4Z9C - chains A and F of the 6 polymer chains in the assembly; structure by X-ray diffraction, 2.35 A resolution.

Chain A:
Protein: Pertussis toxin-like subunit ArtA
Source organism: Escherichia coli
Notes: EC 2.4.2.30
UniProt: A0A0B1KWV6 (A0A0B1KWV6_ECOLX); residues -14 to 226 here correspond to UniProt positions 1-241 (UniProt number = residue number + 15)
Chain sequence (241 residues; numbered -14 to 226; the number before each row is that of its first residue; numbers below 1 keep their minus sign (Met-14 is residue -14)):
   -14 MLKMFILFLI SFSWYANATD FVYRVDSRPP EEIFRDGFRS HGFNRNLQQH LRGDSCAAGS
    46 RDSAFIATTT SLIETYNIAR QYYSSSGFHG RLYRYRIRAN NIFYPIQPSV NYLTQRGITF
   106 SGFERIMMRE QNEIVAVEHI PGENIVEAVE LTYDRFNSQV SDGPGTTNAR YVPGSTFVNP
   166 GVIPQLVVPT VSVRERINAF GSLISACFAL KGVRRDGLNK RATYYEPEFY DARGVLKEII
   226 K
Not modelled in the structure: -14 to 3
Disulfide bonds: Cys41-Cys192
Reported in the primary citation:
  - mutagenesis - I111Y, Q116D/E118D: abolished catalytic activity
  - catalytic residues: Glu118 (proposed by the authors, not directly observed)
  - mutagenesis - Y67F, S70W: decreased catalytic activity
  - catalytic residues: His35 (citing earlier work)
  - mutagenesis - Y67A: abolished catalytic activity on HsGalphai3

Chain F:
Protein: Subtilase cytotoxin subunit B-like protein
Source organism: Escherichia coli
UniProt: A0A0B1KTJ4 (A0A0B1KTJ4_ECOLX); residues 1-117 here correspond to UniProt positions 25-141 (UniProt number = residue number + 24)
Chain sequence (127 residues; numbered -1 to 125; the number before each row is that of its first residue; numbers below 1 keep their minus sign (Met-1 is residue -1)):
    -1 MADYDKYFSN VQINNLSYGV YTSGGKESQF FCIGIKRDNV TLPIHNMCKV DVFGSHKQGF
    59 DAMMEMAKYY YATGESIRVY YKENVWSDSE FKKAFSTNEL ISLSTCSSSD YCMGPQKDTL
   119 EHHHHHH
Not modelled in the structure: -1, 115-125
Sequence notes: expression tag (-1 to 0, 118-125)
Disulfide bonds: Cys30-Cys46, Cys104-Cys110

Chain A / chain F interface:
Contacting residue pairs (20; chain A residue first):
  Ser69(A) with Ser105(F); Ser106(F); Ser107(F), hydrogen bond (backbone-backbone)
  Ser71(A) with Ser107(F), hydrogen bond (backbone-side chain)
  Tyr138(A) with Ser106(F)
  Arg140(A) with Ser106(F), hydrogen bond; Ser107(F); Asp108(F), salt bridge
  Ser143(A) with Ser105(F), hydrogen bond; Ser106(F)
  Glu213(A) with Gln10(F); Gly72(F)
  Tyr215(A) with Ala70(F); Thr71(F)
  Val220(A) with Tyr67(F), hydrophobic; Ala70(F); Thr71(F)
  Glu223(A) with Glu63(F); Lys66(F), salt bridge
  Ile224(A) with Tyr67(F), hydrophobic
Also at the interface, not in a pair above, chain A (12 interface residues in all): Ser70, Gly219
Also at the interface, not in a pair above, chain F (12 interface residues in all): Tyr109

Overview:
Chain A and chain F each contribute 12 residues to their interface, with 4 hydrogen bonds and 2 salt bridges.
Polar pairs include Arg140(A)-Asp108(F), Glu223(A)-Lys66(F) and Ser71(A)-Ser107(F). The paper reports
catalytic residues Glu118(A) and His35(A); I111Y and Q116D/E118D of chain A abolish catalytic activity; 5
substitutions were tested in all.
Chain A is Pertussis toxin-like subunit ArtA and chain F is Subtilase cytotoxin subunit B-like protein, both
from Escherichia coli; the structure, EcPltAB Oxidized, was determined by X-ray diffraction (same publication
as 4Z9D).
